Entry 3J6B (electron microscopy, 3.20 A resolution); this record covers chains A and L of the 41 polymer chains in the assembly.

[Chain A]
Molecule: 21S ribosomal RNA
Organism: Saccharomyces cerevisiae
Sequence (3296 nucleotides; row label = number of the first residue in the row):
     1 GUAAAAAGUA GAAUAAUAGA UUUGAAAUAU UUAUUAUAUA GAUUUAAAGA GAUAAUCAUG
    61 GAGUAUAAUA AUUAAAUUUA AUAAAUUUAA UAUAACUAUU AAUAGAAUUA GGUUACUAAU
   121 AAAUUAAUAA CAAUUAAUUU UAAAACCUAA AGGUAAACCU UUAUAUUAAU AAUGUUAUUU
   181 UUUAUUAUUU UUAUAAUAAG AAUAAUUAUU AAUAAUAAUA AACUAAGUGA ACUGAAACAU
   241 CUAAGUAACU UAAGGAUAAG AAAUCAACAG AGAUAUUAUG AGUAUUGGUG AGAGAAAAUA
   301 AUAAAGGUCU AAUAAGUAUU AUGUGAAAAA AAUGUAAGAA AAUAGGAUAA CAAAUUCUAA
   361 GACUAAAUAC UAUUAAUAAG UAUAGUAAGU ACCGUAAGGG AAAGUAUGAA AAUGAUUAUU
   421 UUAUAAGCAA UCAUGAAUAU AUUAUAUUAU AUUAAUGAUG UACCUUUUGU AUAAUGGGUC
   481 AGCAAGUAAU UAAUAUUAGU AAAACAAUAA GUUAUAAAUA AAUAGAAUAA UAUAUAUAUA
   541 UAAAAAAAUA UAUUAAAAUA UUUAAUUAAU AUUAAUUGAC CCGAAAGCAA ACGAUCUAAC
   601 UAUGAUAAGA UGGAUAAACG AUCGAACAGG UUGAUGUUGC AAUAUCAUCU GAUUAAUUGU
   661 GGUUAGUAGU GAAAGACAAA UCUGGUUUGC AGAUAGCUGG UUUUCUAUGA AAUAUAUGUA
   721 AGUAUAGCCU UUAUAAAUAA UAAUUAUUAU AUAAUAUUAU AUUAAUAUUA UAUAAAGAAU
   781 GGUACAGCAA UUAAUAUAUA UUAGGGAACU AUUAAAGUUU UAUUAAUAAU AUUAAAUCUC
   841 GAAAUAUUUA AUUAUAUAUA AUAAAGAGUC AGAUUAUGUG CGAUAAGGUA AAUAAUCUAA
   901 AGGGAAACAG CCCAGAUUAA GAUAUAAAGU UCCUAAUAAA UAAUAAGUGA AAUAAAUAUU
   961 AAAAUAUUAU AAUAUAAUCA GUUAAUGGGU UUGACAAUAA CCAUUUUUUA AUGAACAUGU
  1021 AACAAUGCAC UGAUUUAUAA UAAAUAAAAA AAAAUAAUAU UUAAAAUCAA AUAUAUAUAU
  1081 AUUUGUUAAU AGAUAAUAUA CGGAUCUUAA UAAUAAGAAU UAUUUAAUUC CUAAUAUGGA
  1141 AUAUUAUAUU UUUAUAAUAA AAAUAUAAAU ACUGAAUAUC UAAAUAUUAU UAUUACUUUU
  1201 UUUUUAAUAA UAAUAAUAUG GUAAUAGAAC AUUUAAUGAU AAUAUAUAUU AGUUAUUAAU
  1261 UAAUAUAUGU AUUAAUUAAA UAGAGAAUGC UGACAUGAGU AACGAAAAAA AGGUAUAAAC
  1321 CUUUUCACCU AAAACAUAAG GUUUAACUAU AAAAGUACGG CCCCUAAUUA AAUUAAUAAG
  1381 AAUAUAAAUA UAUUUAAGAU GGGAUAAUCU AUAUUAAUAA AAAUUUAUCU UAAAAUAUAU
  1441 AUAUUAUUAA UAAUUAUAUU AAUUAAUUAA UAAUAUAUAU AAUUAUAUUA UAUAUUAUAU
  1501 AUUUUUUAUA UAAUAUAAAC UAAUAAAGAU CAGGAAAUAA UUAAUGUAUA CCGUAAUGUA
  1561 GACCGACUCA GGUAUGUAAG UAGAGAAUAU GAAGGUGAAU UAGAUAAUUA AAGGGAAGGA
  1621 ACUCGGCAAA GAUAGCUCAU AAGUUAGUCA AUAAAGAGUA AUAAGAACAA AGUUGUACAA
  1681 CUGUUUACUA AAAACACCGC ACUUUGCAGA AACGAUAAGU UUAAGUAUAA GGUGUGAACU
  1741 CUGCUCCAUG CUUAAUAUAU AAAUAAAAUU AUUUAACGAU AAUUUAAUUA AAUUUAGGUA
  1801 AAUAGCAGCC UUAUUAUGAG GGUUAUAAUG UAGCGAAAUU CCUUGGCCUA UAAUUGAGGU
  1861 CCCGCAUGAA UGACGUAAUG AUACAACAAC UGUCUCCCCU UUAAGCUAAG UGAAAUUGAA
  1921 AUCGUAGUGA AGAUGCUAUG UACCUUCAGC AAGACGGAAA GACCCUAUGC AGCUUUACUG
  1981 UAAUUAGAUA GAUCGAAUUA UUGUUUAUUA UAUUCAGCAU AUUAAGUAAU CCUAUUAUUA
  2041 GGUAAUCGUU UAGAUAUUAA UGAGAUACUU AUUAUAAUAU AAUGAUAAUU CUAAUCUUAU
  2101 AAAUAAUUAU UAUUAUUAUU AUUAAUAAUA AUAAUAUGCU UUCAAGCAUA GUGAUAAAAC
  2161 AUAUUUAUAU GAUAAUCACU UUACUUAAUA GAUAUAAUUC UUAAGUAAUA UAUAAUAUAU
  2221 AUUUUAUAUA UAUUAUAUAU AAUAUAAGAG ACAAUCUCUA AUUGGUAGUU UUGAUGGGGC
  2281 GUCAUUAUCA GCAAAAGUAU CUGAAUAAGU CCAUAAAUAA AUAUAUAAAA UUAUUGAAUA
  2341 AAAAAAAAAU AAUAUAUAUU AUAUAUAUUA AUUAUAAAUU GAAAUAUGUU UAUAUAAAUU
  2401 UAUAUUUAUU GAAUAUAUUU UAGUAAUAGA UAAAAAUAUG UACAGUAAAA UUGUAAGGAA
  2461 AACAAUAAUA ACUUUCUCCU CUCUCGGUGG GGGUUCACAC CUAUUUUUAA UAGGUGUGAA
  2521 CCCCUCUUCG GGGUUCCGGU UCCCUUUCGG GUCCCGGAAC UUAAAUAAAA AUGGAAAGAA
  2581 UUAAAUUAAU AUAAUGGUAU AACUGUGCGA UAAUUGUAAC ACAAACGAGU GAAACAAGUA
  2641 CGUAAGUAUG GCAUAAUGAA CAAAUAACAC UGAUUGUAAA GGUUAUUGAU AACGAAUAAA
  2701 AGUUACGCUA GGGAUAACAG GGUAAUAUAG CGAAAGAGUA GAUAUUGUAA GCUAUGUUUG
  2761 CCACCUCGAU GUCGACUCAA CAUUUCCUCU UGGUUGUAAA AGCUAAGAAG GGUUUGACUG
  2821 UUCGUCAAUU AAAAUGUUAC GUGAGUUGGG UUAAAUACGA UGUGAAUCAG UAUGGUUCCU
  2881 AUCUGCUGAA GGAAAUAUUA UCAAAUUAAA UCUCAUUAUU AGUACGCAAG GACCAUAAUG
  2941 AAUCAACCCA UGGUGUAUCU AUUGAUAAUA AUAUAAUAUA UUUAAUAAAA AUAAUACUUU
  3001 AUUAAUAUAU UAUCUAUAUU AGUUUAUAUU UUAAUUAUAU AUUAUCAUAG UAGAUAAGCU
  3061 AAGUUGAUAA UAAAUAAAUA UUGAAUACAU AUUAAAUAUG AAGUUGUUUU AAUAAGAUAA
  3121 UUAAUCUGAU AAUUUUAUAC UAAAAUUAAU AAUUAUAGGU UUUAUAUAUU AUUUAUAAAU
  3181 AAAUAUAUUA UAAUAAUAAU AAUUAUUAUU AUUAAUAAAA AAUAUUAAUU AUAAUAUUAA
  3241 UAAAAUACUA AUUUAUCAGU UAUCUAUAUA AUAUCUAAUC UAUUAUUCUA UAUACU
Unresolved in the structure: 1-7, 80-82, 107-109, 129-131, 179-199, 528-534, 555, 757-765, 811-815, 822, 968-1054, 1133-1136, 1153-1159, 1197-1204, 1376-1380, 1419-1421, 1435-1474, 1503-1505, 1538-1539, 2013-2077, 2101-2182, 2186-2194, 2220-2224, 2241-2242, 2277-2280, 2337-2342, 2393-2407, 2479-2572, 2715-2718, 2767-2771, 2982-3001, 3179-3187, 3195-3227, 3234-3241, 3294-3296
Ion coordination: Mg2+ site 1 near A258 (its only coordinating residue here); Mg2+ site 2 near A314 (its only coordinating residue here); Mg2+ site 3 near A359 (its only coordinating residue here); Mg2+ site 4 near G394 (its only coordinating residue here); Mg2+ site 5 near G427 (its only coordinating residue here); Mg2+ site 6: C464 (shared with 2 residues of chain N); Mg2+ site 7 near U466 (its only coordinating residue here); Mg2+ site 8: U467, A899; Mg2+ site 9 near A471 (its only coordinating residue here); Mg2+ site 10 near G477 (its only coordinating residue here); Mg2+ site 11: A621, U622, A652; Mg2+ site 12: G624, A1670; 58 more Mg2+ sites not listed
From the paper describing this entry:
  - contacts within the chain: A1958/U2877

[Chain L]
Protein: 54S ribosomal protein L8, mitochondrial
Organism: Saccharomyces cerevisiae
Reference sequence: P22353 (RM08_YEAST); residues 1-238 here = UniProt positions 1-238
Chain sequence (238 residues; each row starts with the number of its first residue):
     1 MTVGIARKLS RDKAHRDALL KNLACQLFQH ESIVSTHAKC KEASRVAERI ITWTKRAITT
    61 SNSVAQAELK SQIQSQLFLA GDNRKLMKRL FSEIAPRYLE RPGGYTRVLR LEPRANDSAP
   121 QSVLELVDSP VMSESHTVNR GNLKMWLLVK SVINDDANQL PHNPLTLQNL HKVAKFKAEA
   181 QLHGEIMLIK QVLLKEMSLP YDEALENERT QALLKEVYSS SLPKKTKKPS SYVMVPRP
Unresolved in the structure: 1, 222-229

[How chain A and chain L interact]
Pairs across the interface - 158 pairs, chain A then chain L:
  A1307(A) / His-15(L)  stacking on the base
  A1307(A) / Ala-18(L)  base contact
  A1308(A) / Arg-11(L)  hydrogen bond to the phosphate
  A1308(A) / His-15(L)  sugar contact
  A1308(A) / Leu-19(L)  sugar contact
  A1309(A) / Leu-19(L)  sugar contact
  A1309(A) / Leu-23(L)  sugar contact
  A1309(A) / Gln-26(L)  hydrogen bond to the sugar
  A1309(A) / Lys-39(L)  salt bridge to the phosphate
  A1310(A) / Gln-26(L)  sugar contact
  A1310(A) / His-30(L)  hydrogen bond to the sugar
  A1310(A) / Ile-33(L)  phosphate contact
  A1310(A) / Val-34(L)  phosphate contact
  A1310(A) / Ser-35(L)  phosphate contact
  A1311(A) / His-30(L)  sugar contact
  A1311(A) / Ile-33(L)  phosphate contact
  A1311(A) / Val-34(L)  hydrogen bond to the phosphate
  A1311(A) / Arg-140(L)  hydrogen bond to the phosphate
  G1312(A) / Arg-140(L)  salt bridge to the phosphate
  A1315(A) / Glu-196(L)  base contact
  A1318(A) / Arg-114(L)  sugar contact
  A1318(A) / Asn-116(L)  hydrogen bond to the base
  A1318(A) / Asp-117(L)  base contact
  A1319(A) / Asn-116(L)  hydrogen bond to the base
  U1324(A) / Gly-81(L)  phosphate contact
  U1324(A) / Asp-82(L)  hydrogen bond to the sugar
  U1325(A) / Asn-22(L)  hydrogen bond to the sugar
  U1325(A) / Phe-78(L)  sugar contact
  U1325(A) / Ala-80(L)  sugar contact
  U1325(A) / Gly-81(L)  sugar contact
  C1326(A) / Ala-18(L)  sugar contact
  C1326(A) / Asn-22(L)  hydrogen bond to the sugar
  C1326(A) / Phe-78(L)  sugar contact
  C1326(A) / Ala-80(L)  phosphate contact
  U1601(A) / Asp-117(L)  hydrogen bond to the sugar
  A1602(A) / Arg-11(L)  salt bridge to the phosphate
  A1602(A) / Thr-36(L)  phosphate contact
  A1602(A) / Asp-117(L)  sugar contact
  A1602(A) / Ala-119(L)  sugar contact
  A1602(A) / Pro-120(L)  sugar contact
  G1603(A) / Thr-36(L)  hydrogen bond to the phosphate
  G1603(A) / Ala-38(L)  phosphate contact
  G1603(A) / Lys-39(L)  salt bridge to the phosphate
  A1604(A) / Arg-7(L)  salt bridge to the phosphate
  A1604(A) / Ser-10(L)  hydrogen bond to the base
  U1605(A) / Lys-8(L)  base contact
  U1605(A) / Leu-9(L)  base contact
  U1605(A) / Ser-10(L)  hydrogen bond to the base
  U1900(A) / Thr-2(L)  phosphate contact
  U1900(A) / Val-3(L)  phosphate contact
  U1901(A) / Thr-2(L)  phosphate contact
  U1901(A) / Val-3(L)  phosphate contact
  U1901(A) / Lys-8(L)  salt bridge to the phosphate
  U1902(A) / Lys-8(L)  salt bridge to the phosphate
  U1902(A) / Arg-11(L)  phosphate contact
  U1902(A) / Asp-12(L)  sugar contact
  U1902(A) / Arg-16(L)  salt bridge to the phosphate
  A1903(A) / Ser-10(L)  phosphate contact
  A1908(A) / Ser-118(L)  hydrogen bond to the sugar
  A1909(A) / Ala-115(L)  sugar contact
  A1909(A) / Asn-116(L)  hydrogen bond to the sugar
  A1909(A) / Asp-117(L)  sugar contact
  A1909(A) / Ser-118(L)  sugar contact
  G2955(A) / Thr-2(L)  hydrogen bond to the sugar
  U2956(A) / Thr-2(L)  phosphate contact
  U2956(A) / Lys-13(L)  phosphate contact
  A2957(A) / Thr-2(L)  phosphate contact
  A2957(A) / Ile-5(L)  sugar contact
  A2957(A) / Lys-13(L)  salt bridge to the phosphate
  A2957(A) / Arg-16(L)  salt bridge to the phosphate
  A2957(A) / Gln-76(L)  base contact
  A2968(A) / Gln-74(L)  base contact
  A2968(A) / Leu-79(L)  hydrogen bond to the sugar
  U2969(A) / Gln-74(L)  hydrogen bond to the base
  U2969(A) / Leu-79(L)  sugar contact
  U2969(A) / Arg-84(L)  salt bridge to the phosphate
  A2970(A) / Lys-85(L)  salt bridge to the phosphate
  U3013(A) / Lys-85(L)  phosphate contact
  C3014(A) / Arg-84(L)  salt bridge to the phosphate
  C3014(A) / Lys-85(L)  salt bridge to the phosphate
  U3015(A) / Arg-84(L)  salt bridge to the phosphate
  U3042(A) / Ser-71(L)  hydrogen bond to the phosphate
  U3042(A) / Gln-74(L)  hydrogen bond to the sugar
  U3043(A) / Ser-71(L)  phosphate contact
  U3043(A) / Gln-74(L)  hydrogen bond to the sugar
  U3043(A) / Ser-75(L)  hydrogen bond to the sugar
  A3044(A) / Lys-21(L)  hydrogen bond to the phosphate
  A3044(A) / Ser-75(L)  hydrogen bond to the phosphate
  A3044(A) / Phe-78(L)  sugar contact
  U3045(A) / Lys-21(L)  salt bridge to the phosphate
  C3046(A) / Ala-14(L)  phosphate contact
  A3057(A) / Val-3(L)  base contact
  U3125(A) / Ser-230(L)  base contact
  A3132(A) / Arg-110(L)  phosphate contact
  U3133(A) / His-37(L)  salt bridge to the phosphate
  U3133(A) / Arg-110(L)  salt bridge to the phosphate
  U3134(A) / Lys-41(L)  salt bridge to the phosphate
  A3149(A) / Gln-168(L)  base contact
  A3149(A) / Lys-172(L)  hydrogen bond to the base
  G3158(A) / Arg-45(L)  phosphate contact
  G3158(A) / Glu-48(L)  hydrogen bond to the sugar
  G3158(A) / Gly-104(L)  base contact
  G3159(A) / Arg-45(L)  salt bridge to the phosphate
  G3159(A) / Glu-48(L)  hydrogen bond to the sugar
  G3159(A) / Arg-49(L)  salt bridge to the phosphate
  G3159(A) / Pro-102(L)  hydrogen bond to the base
  G3159(A) / Gly-103(L)  sugar contact
  G3159(A) / Gly-104(L)  hydrogen bond to the sugar
  U3160(A) / Glu-48(L)  phosphate contact
  U3160(A) / Arg-49(L)  phosphate contact
  U3160(A) / Thr-52(L)  hydrogen bond to the phosphate
  U3160(A) / Pro-102(L)  sugar contact
  U3160(A) / Gly-103(L)  hydrogen bond to the sugar
  U3161(A) / Arg-56(L)  phosphate contact
  U3174(A) / Asn-62(L)  phosphate contact
  A3175(A) / Asn-62(L)  hydrogen bond to the phosphate
  A3228(A) / Asn-62(L)  phosphate contact
  U3229(A) / Asn-62(L)  sugar contact
  U3229(A) / Ala-65(L)  phosphate contact
  U3230(A) / Arg-56(L)  salt bridge to the phosphate
  U3230(A) / Ala-65(L)  phosphate contact
  U3230(A) / Glu-68(L)  base contact
  U3230(A) / Leu-69(L)  sugar contact
  U3230(A) / Gln-72(L)  hydrogen bond to the sugar
  A3231(A) / Trp-53(L)  phosphate contact
  A3231(A) / Arg-56(L)  salt bridge to the phosphate
  A3231(A) / Gln-72(L)  hydrogen bond to the sugar
  U3232(A) / Arg-49(L)  salt bridge to the phosphate
  U3232(A) / Trp-53(L)  phosphate contact
  A3233(A) / Arg-45(L)  salt bridge to the phosphate
  A3233(A) / Arg-49(L)  salt bridge to the phosphate
  C3248(A) / Arg-101(L)  hydrogen bond to the phosphate
  C3248(A) / Pro-102(L)  sugar contact
  C3248(A) / Gly-103(L)  hydrogen bond to the sugar
  C3248(A) / Gly-104(L)  hydrogen bond to the base
  C3248(A) / Lys-175(L)  salt bridge to the phosphate
  C3248(A) / Phe-176(L)  sugar contact
  U3249(A) / Arg-101(L)  salt bridge to the phosphate
  U3249(A) / Gly-104(L)  sugar contact
  U3249(A) / Thr-106(L)  hydrogen bond to the sugar
  U3249(A) / Arg-107(L)  sugar contact
  U3249(A) / Lys-172(L)  salt bridge to the phosphate
  A3250(A) / Arg-107(L)  salt bridge to the phosphate
  A3250(A) / Val-108(L)  sugar contact
  A3250(A) / Lys-144(L)  salt bridge to the phosphate
  A3250(A) / Lys-172(L)  salt bridge to the phosphate
  U3252(A) / Leu-165(L)  sugar contact
  U3252(A) / Gln-168(L)  base contact
  U3252(A) / Asn-169(L)  base contact
  U3252(A) / Lys-172(L)  base contact
  U3253(A) / Leu-148(L)  base contact
  U3253(A) / Asn-163(L)  base contact
  U3253(A) / Leu-165(L)  sugar contact
  U3253(A) / Thr-166(L)  hydrogen bond to the base
  U3253(A) / Asn-169(L)  base contact
  U3254(A) / Asn-163(L)  base contact
  U3254(A) / Pro-164(L)  base contact
  U3254(A) / Leu-165(L)  hydrogen bond to the base
Also at the interface, not in a pair above, chain A (65 interface residues in all): G1910, A3056, U3127, A3251
Also at the interface, not in a pair above, chain L (87 interface residues in all): Asp-17, Ser-32, Val-64, Met-87, Tyr-105, Leu-109, Val-127, Tyr-232

[Summary]
Chain A and chain L form an interface of 65 and 87 residues respectively, with 41 hydrogen bonds, 32 salt
bridges and 1 aromatic stacking contact. Among the polar pairs are A1318(A)/Asn-116(L), A1319(A)/Asn-116(L)
and A1604(A)/Ser-10(L). The Mg2+ site 8 is built by U467(A) and A899(A). The paper reports contacts within the
chain involving A1958(A) and U2877(A).
Here chain A is 21S ribosomal RNA and chain L is 54S ribosomal protein L8, mitochondrial, both from
Saccharomyces cerevisiae. Entry 3J6B (Structure of the yeast mitochondrial large ribosomal subunit) was
determined by electron microscopy.
